8B9C - chains 7 and Q of the 20 polymer chains in the assembly; structure by electron microscopy, 4.60 A resolution (low resolution: residue-level contacts below are approximate; hydrogen-bond / salt-bridge calls are withheld).

[Chain 7]
Name: DNA replication licensing factor MCM7
Organism: Saccharomyces cerevisiae
Notes: EC 3.6.4.12
Reference sequence: P38132 (MCM7_YEAST); residues 1-845 here = UniProt positions 1-845
Chain sequence (845 residues; numbered 1 to 845; the number before each row is that of its first residue):
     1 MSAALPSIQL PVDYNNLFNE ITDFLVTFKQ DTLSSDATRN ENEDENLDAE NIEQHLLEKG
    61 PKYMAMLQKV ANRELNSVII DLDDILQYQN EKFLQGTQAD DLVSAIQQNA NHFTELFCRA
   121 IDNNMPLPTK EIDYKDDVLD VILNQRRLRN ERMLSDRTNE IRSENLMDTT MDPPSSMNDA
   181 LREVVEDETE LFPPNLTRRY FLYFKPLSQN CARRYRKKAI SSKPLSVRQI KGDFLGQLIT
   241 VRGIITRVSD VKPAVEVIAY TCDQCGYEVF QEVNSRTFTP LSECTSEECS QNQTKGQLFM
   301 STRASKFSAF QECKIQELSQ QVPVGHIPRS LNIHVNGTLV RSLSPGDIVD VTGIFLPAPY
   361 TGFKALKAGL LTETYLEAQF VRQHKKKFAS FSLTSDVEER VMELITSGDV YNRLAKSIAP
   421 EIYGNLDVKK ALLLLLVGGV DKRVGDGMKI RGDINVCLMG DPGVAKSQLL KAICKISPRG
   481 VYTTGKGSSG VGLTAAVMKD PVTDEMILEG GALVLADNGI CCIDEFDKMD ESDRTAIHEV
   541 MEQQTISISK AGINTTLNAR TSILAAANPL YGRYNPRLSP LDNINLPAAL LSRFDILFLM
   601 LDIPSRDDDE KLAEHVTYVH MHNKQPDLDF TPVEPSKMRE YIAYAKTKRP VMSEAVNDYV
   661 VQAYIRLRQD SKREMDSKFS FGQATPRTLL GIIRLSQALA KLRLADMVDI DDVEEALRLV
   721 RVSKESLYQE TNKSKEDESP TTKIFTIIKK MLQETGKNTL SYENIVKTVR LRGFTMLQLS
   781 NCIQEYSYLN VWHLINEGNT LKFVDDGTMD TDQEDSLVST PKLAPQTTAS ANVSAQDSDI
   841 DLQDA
Disordered / not traced: 1-4, 31-59, 156-189, 213-218, 730-845
Curated features (UniProtKB/Swiss-Prot):
  - motif: Ser592 to Asp595 (Arginine finger)
  - binding site (ATP): Tyr423, Gly463, Ala465, Lys466, Ser467, Asn568, Arg593, Arg687
  - modified residue: Thr811 (Phosphothreonine), Ser819 (Phosphoserine), Ser838 (Phosphoserine)
  - mutagenesis: Lys466 (K466A: Loss of MCM2-7 complex helicase activity)
Ion coordination: Zn2+: Cys262, Cys265, Cys284, Cys289; Mg2+: Ser467 (together with AMP-PNP)
Small-molecule neighbours:
  - AMP-PNP (ANP; phosphoaminophosphonic acid-adenylate ester), molecule 1: Glu421, Ile422, Tyr423, Asn425, Asp461, Pro462, Gly463, Val464, Ala465, Lys466, Ser467, Gln468, Asn568, Leu612, Val616
  - AMP-PNP (ANP), molecule 2: Met448, Glu542, Arg593, Pro686, Arg687, Leu690

[Chain Q]
Molecule: Leading strand
Sequence (84 nucleotides; numbered 2 to 85; the number before each row is that of its first residue):
     2 TAGAGTAGGA AGTGAGGTAA GTGATTAGAG AATTGGAGAG TGTGTTTTTT TTTTTTTTTT
    62 TTTTTTTTTT TTTTTTTTTT TTTT
Disordered / not traced: 2-25, 49-52, 65-85

[Interface between chain 7 and chain Q]
Residue-residue contacts (15; chain 7 residue first):
  Lys295(7) - DA38(Q)
  Phe363(7) - DT46(Q)
  Phe363(7) - DT47(Q)
  Lys364(7) - DT47(Q)
  Lys364(7) - DT48(Q)
  Lys367(7) - DT47(Q)
  Ser489(7) - DT60(Q)
  Val491(7) - DT59(Q)
  Ala496(7) - DT59(Q)
  Val497(7) - DT58(Q)
  Val497(7) - DT59(Q)
  Met498(7) - DT59(Q)
  Lys550(7) - DT59(Q)
  Ala551(7) - DT57(Q)
  Ala551(7) - DT58(Q)
Interface residues without a listed pair, chain 7 (12 interface residues in all): Lys499

[Summary]
Chain 7 and chain Q form an interface of 12 and 8 residues respectively. Ligands of chain 7: AMP-PNP. The Zn2+
site is built by Cys262(7), Cys265(7), Cys284(7) and Cys289(7). UniProt lists 8 ATP-binding residues and one
mutagenesis site on chain 7.
Here chain 7 is DNA replication licensing factor MCM7 (Saccharomyces cerevisiae) and chain Q is Leading
strand. Entry 8B9C (S. cerevisiae pol alpha - replisome complex) was determined by electron microscopy (same
publication as 8B9A and 8B9B).
